PDB entry 8C9X | electron microscopy, 2.30 A resolution | chains A and B of the 10 polymer chains in the assembly

Chain A (and B):
Molecule: Neuronal acetylcholine receptor subunit alpha-7
From: Homo sapiens
Notes: chain B of this document is another copy of the same molecule, construct and numbering; everything in this record applies to it too
Reference sequence: P36544 (ACHA7_HUMAN); the construct has insertions or renumbered stretches relative to UniProt, so the offset changes along the chain: 1-324 = UniProt 24-347; 328-375 = UniProt 455-502
Sequence (388 residues; numbered 1 to 388; the number before each row is that of its first residue):
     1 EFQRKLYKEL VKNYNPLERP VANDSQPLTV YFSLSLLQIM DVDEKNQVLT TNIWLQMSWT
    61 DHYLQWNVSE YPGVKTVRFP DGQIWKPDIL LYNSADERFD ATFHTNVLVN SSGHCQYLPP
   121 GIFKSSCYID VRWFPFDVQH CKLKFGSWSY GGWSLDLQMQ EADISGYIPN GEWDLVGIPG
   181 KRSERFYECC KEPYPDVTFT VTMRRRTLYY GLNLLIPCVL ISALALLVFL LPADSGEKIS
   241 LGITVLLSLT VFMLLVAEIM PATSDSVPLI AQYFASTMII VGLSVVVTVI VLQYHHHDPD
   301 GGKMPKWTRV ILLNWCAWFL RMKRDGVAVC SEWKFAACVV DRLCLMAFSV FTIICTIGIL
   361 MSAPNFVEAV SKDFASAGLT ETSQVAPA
Not modelled in the structure: 208-388
Cystine bridges: Cys127-Cys141
Glycans and other covalent adducts: N-acetylglucosamine (NAG) linked to Asn23, Asn67, Asn110
Differences from the reference sequence: linker (325-327); expression tag (376-388)
Curated features (UniProtKB/Swiss-Prot):
  - region: Glu237 to Thr244 (Essential for TMEM35A/NACHO-mediated proper subunit assembly and trafficking to cell membrane)
  - binding site (Ca(2+)): Arg19, Val21, Ser149, Tyr187
  - glycosylation (N-linked (GlcNAc...) asparagine): Asn23, Asn67, Asn110
Reported in the primary citation:
  - post-translational modification sites: Asn23, Asn67, Asn110
  - conformationally variable residues (loop rearrangement): Cys189
  - mutagenesis - E9Q/K12Q/N13A: abolished expression

Chain A / chain B interface:
Pairs across the interface (43):
  Asn13(A) - Arg4(B)  hydrogen bond (backbone-side chain)
  Asn15(A) - Tyr7(B)
  Leu17(A) - Tyr7(B)  hydrogen bond (backbone-side chain)
  Leu17(A) - Pro80(B)
  Leu17(A) - Gln83(B)
  Glu18(A) - Glu1(B)
  Glu18(A) - Gln3(B)
  Glu18(A) - Arg4(B)  salt bridge
  Glu18(A) - Tyr7(B)
  Arg19(A) - Glu1(B)
  Arg19(A) - Gln3(B)  hydrogen bond (backbone-side chain)
  Val21(A) - Glu1(B)
  Ala22(A) - Glu1(B)
  Asp24(A) - Glu1(B)
  Asp24(A) - Phe2(B)
  Asp24(A) - Gln3(B)
  Asp24(A) - Gly73(B)
  Asp24(A) - Val74(B)
  Asn46(A) - Met40(B)  hydrogen bond (side chain-backbone)
  Gln47(A) - Ile168(B)
  Gln47(A) - Pro169(B)  hydrogen bond (side chain-backbone)
  Val48(A) - Met40(B)  hydrophobic
  Tyr63(A) - Glu1(B)  hydrogen bond
  Tyr63(A) - Arg4(B)
  Tyr92(A) - Trp54(B)
  Ser94(A) - Asn52(B)
  Ala95(A) - Met40(B)  hydrophobic
  Ala95(A) - Asn52(B)
  Ala95(A) - Ile122(B)
  Asp96(A) - Ile122(B)
  Glu97(A) - Arg98(B)  hydrogen bond (backbone-side chain)
  Glu97(A) - Ile122(B)
  Arg98(A) - Phe103(B)
  Phe99(A) - Phe103(B)  hydrophobic
  Phe99(A) - Pro120(B)  hydrophobic
  Asp100(A) - Phe103(B)
  Ser126(A) - Gln38(B)  hydrogen bond
  Trp148(A) - Trp54(B)  hydrophobic
  Trp148(A) - Thr105(B)  hydrogen bond
  Trp148(A) - Leu118(B)  hydrogen bond (side chain-backbone)
  Trp148(A) - Pro120(B)
  Ser149(A) - Arg78(B)  hydrogen bond (backbone-side chain)
  Tyr150(A) - Arg78(B)
Other interface residues (no listed pair), chain A (29 interface residues in all): Tyr14, Ser25, Lys45, Asp88, Leu90
Other interface residues (no listed pair), chain B (29 interface residues in all): Lys8, Asp41, Pro72, Ala101, Leu108, Asn170, Glu172

In short:
Chain A and chain B each contribute 29 residues to their interface, with 11 hydrogen bonds and 1 salt bridge.
Polar contacts include Glu18(A)-Arg4(B), Asn13(A)-Arg4(B) and Leu17(A)-Tyr7(B). N-acetylglucosamine is
covalently linked to Asn23(A), Asn67(A) and Asn110(A). From the paper: E9Q/K12Q/N13A of chain A abolish
expression; modification sites Asn23(A), Asn67(A) and Asn110(A).
Chain A and chain B are both Neuronal acetylcholine receptor subunit alpha-7 (Homo sapiens); the structure,
human alpha7 nicotinic receptor in complex with the C4 nanobody, was determined by electron microscopy,
deposited together with 8CAU, 8CE4, 8CI1 and 8CI2.
